7SPB - chains B1 and B2 of the 78 polymer chains in the assembly; structure by electron microscopy, 3.31 A resolution.

== Chain B1 (and B2) ==
Protein: TraV
Organism: Salmonella typhi
Notes: chain B2 of this document is another copy of the same molecule, construct and numbering; everything in this record applies to it too
Reference sequence: Q8KNL2 (Q8KNL2_SALTI); residue numbers follow UniProt; this construct covers 1-204
Amino-acid sequence (204 residues; numbered 1 to 204; the number before each row is that of its first residue):
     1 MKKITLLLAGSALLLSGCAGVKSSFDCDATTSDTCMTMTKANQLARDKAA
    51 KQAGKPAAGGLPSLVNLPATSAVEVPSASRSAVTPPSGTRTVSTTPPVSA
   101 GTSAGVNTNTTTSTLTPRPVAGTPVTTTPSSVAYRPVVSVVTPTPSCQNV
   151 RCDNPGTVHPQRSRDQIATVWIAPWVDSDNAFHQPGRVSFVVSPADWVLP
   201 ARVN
Disordered / not traced: 1-90, 102-149, 204

== How chain B1 and chain B2 interact ==
Contacting residue pairs - 17 pairs, chain B1 then chain B2:
  Val-92(B1) with Trp-175(B2), hydrophobic; Val-176(B2); Asp-177(B2)
  Ser-93(B1) with Trp-175(B2); Val-176(B2), hydrogen bond (backbone-backbone)
  Thr-94(B1) with Pro-174(B2)
  Thr-95(B1) with Val-176(B2)
  Pro-96(B1) with Phe-182(B2), hydrophobic
  Thr-157(B1) with Gln-184(B2)
  Val-158(B1) with Gln-184(B2)
  Pro-160(B1) with Phe-182(B2), hydrophobic
  Arg-162(B1) with Asn-180(B2)
  Trp-197(B1) with Val-176(B2); Asn-180(B2), hydrogen bond; Phe-182(B2)
  Leu-199(B1) with Phe-182(B2), hydrophobic; Gln-184(B2)

== Overview ==
11 residues of chain B1 face 7 of chain B2 across their interface; the contacts include 2 hydrogen bonds.
Among the polar pairs are Trp-197(B1)/Asn-180(B2) and Ser-93(B1)/Val-176(B2).
Both chains are TraV (Salmonella typhi). Entry 7SPB (Models for C13 reconstruction of Outer Membrane Core
Complex (OMCC) of Type IV Secretion System (T4SS) ...) was determined by electron microscopy together with
7SPC, 7SPI, 7SPJ and 7SPK from the same study.
